Entry 5NN9 (X-ray diffraction, 2.30 A resolution); this record covers chain A.

Chain A:
Molecule: Neuraminidase N9
From: Influenza A virus
Notes: EC 3.2.1.18
UniProtKB: P03472 (NRAM_IATRA); the construct lacks a stretch of the UniProt sequence and is renumbered around it, so the offset changes along the chain: 82-169 = UniProt 83-170; 170-333 = UniProt 172-335; 335-392 = UniProt 336-393; 394-412 = UniProt 394-412; 1 more segments
Chain sequence (388 residues; numbered 82 to 468 plus 3 insertion-coded residues; 2 numbers in that range are skipped by the numbering (no residue carries them; nothing is unmodelled there); the number before each row is that of its first residue; a row labelled like 412A-412B holds insertion residues (412A, then the next letters in order)):
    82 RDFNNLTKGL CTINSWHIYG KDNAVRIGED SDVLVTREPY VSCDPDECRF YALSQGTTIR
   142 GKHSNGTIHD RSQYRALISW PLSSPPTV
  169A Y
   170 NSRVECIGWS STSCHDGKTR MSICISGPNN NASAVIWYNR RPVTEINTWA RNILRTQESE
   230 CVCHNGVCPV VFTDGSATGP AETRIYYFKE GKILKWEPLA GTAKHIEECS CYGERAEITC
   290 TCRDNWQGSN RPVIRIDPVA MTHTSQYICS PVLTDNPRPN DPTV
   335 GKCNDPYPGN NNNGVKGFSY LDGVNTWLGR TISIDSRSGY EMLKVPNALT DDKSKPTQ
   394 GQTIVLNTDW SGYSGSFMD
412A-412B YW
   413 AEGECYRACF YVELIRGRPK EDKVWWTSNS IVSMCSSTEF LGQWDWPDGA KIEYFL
Cystine bridges: Cys92-Cys417, Cys124-Cys129, Cys175-Cys193, Cys183-Cys230, Cys232-Cys237, Cys278-Cys291, Cys280-Cys289, Cys318-Cys337, Cys421-Cys447
Covalently attached groups: N-acetylglucosamine (NAG) linked to Asn86, Asn146; glycan linked to Asn200
Sequence notes: conflict Asp369 (Ala370 in P03472)
Bound ions: Ca2+: Asp293, Gly297, Asp324, Asn347
Swiss-Prot annotation at these positions:
  - active site: Asp151 (Proton donor/acceptor), Tyr406 (Nucleophile)
  - binding site (substrate): Arg118, Arg152, Glu276, Glu277, Arg292, Arg371
  - binding site (Ca(2+)): Asp293, Gly297, Asp324, Asn347
  - glycosylation (N-linked (GlcNAc...) asparagine): Asn86, Asn146, Asn200

Summary:
N-acetylglucosamine is covalently linked to Asn86, Asn146 and Asn200. Asp293, Gly297, Asp324 and Asn347 form
the Ca2+ site. From UniProt: active-site residues Asp151 and Tyr406, 6 substrate-binding residues and 4
Ca2+-binding residues.
Chain A is Neuraminidase N9 (Influenza A virus); the structure, Refined atomic structures of N9 subtype
influenza virus neuraminidase and escape mutants, was determined by X-ray diffraction, deposited together with
3NN9, 4NN9 and 6NN9.
